Entry 4GWI (X-ray diffraction, 1.60 A resolution); this record covers chain A.

== Chain A ==
Molecule: Platelet aggregation factor Sm-hPAF
Source organism: Streptococcus mitis
Notes: fragment: lectin binding domain
UniProtKB: Q2PHL4 (Q2PHL4_STRMT); residues 38-190 here = UniProt positions 38-190
Chain sequence (153 residues; row label = number of the first residue in the row):
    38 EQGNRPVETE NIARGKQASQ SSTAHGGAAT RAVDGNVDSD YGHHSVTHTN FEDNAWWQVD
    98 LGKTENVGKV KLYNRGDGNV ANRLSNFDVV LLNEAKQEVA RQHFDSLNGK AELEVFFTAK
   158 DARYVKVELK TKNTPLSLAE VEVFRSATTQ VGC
Unresolved in the structure: 38-40, 185-190
Construct notes: engineered mutation H62 (Tyr in Q2PHL4), C190 (Gln in Q2PHL4)
Ion coordination: Mg2+: Q54, D97; Ca2+: R68, D71, N73, S82, A176, E177
Reported in the primary citation:
  - Mg2+ coordination: Q54, H80, D97
  - binding site for alpha-L-fucopyranose: H62, H85, R112, R120

== Overview ==
Q54 and D97 form the Mg2+ site. The Ca2+ site is built by R68, D71, N73, S82, A176 and E177. The paper reports
a binding site for alpha-L-fucopyranose at H62, H85 and R112 among others; Mg2+ coordination by Q54, H80 and
D97.
Chain A is Platelet aggregation factor Sm-hPAF (Streptococcus mitis); the structure, His 62 mutant of the
lectin binding domain of lectinolysin complexed with Lewis y, was determined by X-ray diffraction (same
publication as 4GWJ).
